Entry 5O5J (electron microscopy, 3.45 A resolution); this record covers chains A and N of the 24 polymer chains in the assembly.

[Chain A]
Molecule: 16S rRNA
Organism: Mycobacterium smegmatis str. MC2 155
Sequence (1528 nucleotides; each row starts with the number of its first residue):
     1 UUUUUGUUUG GAGAGUUUGA UCCUGGCUCA GGACGAACGC UGGCGGCGUG CUUAACACAU
    61 GCAAGUCGAA CGGAAAGGCC CUUUCGGGGG UACUCGAGUG GCGAACGGGU GAGUAACACG
   121 UGGGUGAUCU GCCCUGCACU UUGGGAUAAG CCUGGGAAAC UGGGUCUAAU ACCGAAUACA
   181 CCCUGCUGGU CGCAUGGCCU GGUAGGGGAA AGCUUUUGCG GUGUGGGAUG GGCCCGCGGC
   241 CUAUCAGCUU GUUGGUGGGG UGAUGGCCUA CCAAGGCGAC GACGGGUAGC CGGCCUGAGA
   301 GGGUGACCGG CCACACUGGG ACUGAGAUAC GGCCCAGACU CCUACGGGAG GCAGCAGUGG
   361 GGAAUAUUGC ACAAUGGGCG CAAGCCUGAU GCAGCGACGC CGCGUGAGGG AUGACGGCCU
   421 UCGGGUUGUA AACCUCUUUC AGCACAGACG AAGCGCAAGU GACGGUAUGU GCAGAAGAAG
   481 GACCGGCCAA CUACGUGCCA GCAGCCGCGG UAAUACGUAG GGUCCGAGCG UUGUCCGGAA
   541 UUACUGGGCG UAAAGAGCUC GUAGGUGGUU UGUCGCGUUG UUCGUGAAAA CUCACAGCUU
   601 AACUGUGGGC GUGCGGGCGA UACGGGCAGA CUAGAGUACU GCAGGGGAGA CUGGAAUUCC
   661 UGGUGUAGCG GUGGAAUGCG CAGAUAUCAG GAGGAACACC GGUGGCGAAG GCGGGUCUCU
   721 GGGCAGUAAC UGACGCUGAG GAGCGAAAGC GUGGGGAGCG AACAGGAUUA GAUACCCUGG
   781 UAGUCCACGC CGUAAACGGU GGGUACUAGG UGUGGGUUUC CUUCCUUGGG AUCCGUGCCG
   841 UAGCUAACGC AUUAAGUACC CCGCCUGGGG AGUACGGCCG CAAGGCUAAA ACUCAAAGGA
   901 AUUGACGGGG GCCCGCACAA GCGGCGGAGC AUGUGGAUUA AUUCGAUGCA ACGCGAAGAA
   961 CCUUACCUGG GUUUGACAUG CACAGGACGC CGGCAGAGAU GUCGGUUCCC UUGUGGCCUG
  1021 UGUGCAGGUG GUGCAUGGCU GUCGUCAGCU CGUGUCGUGA GAUGUUGGGU UAAGUCCCGC
  1081 AACGAGCGCA ACCCUUGUCU CAUGUUGCCA GCACGUUAUG GUGGGGACUC GUGAGAGACU
  1141 GCCGGGGUCA ACUCGGAGGA AGGUGGGGAU GACGUCAAGU CAUCAUGCCC CUUAUGUCCA
  1201 GGGCUUCACA CAUGCUACAA UGGCCGGUAC AAAGGGCUGC GAUGCCGUGA GGUGGAGCGA
  1261 AUCCUUUCAA AGCCGGUCUC AGUUCGGAUC GGGGUCUGCA ACUCGACCCC GUGAAGUCGG
  1321 AGUCGCUAGU AAUCGCAGAU CAGCAACGCU GCGGUGAAUA CGUUCCCGGG CCUUGUACAC
  1381 ACCGCCCGUC ACGUCAUGAA AGUCGGUAAC ACCCGAAGCC GGUGGCCUAA CCCUUGUGGA
  1441 GGGAGCCGUC GAAGGUGGGA UCGGCGAUUG GGACGAAGUC GUAACAAGGU AGCCGUACCG
  1501 GAAGGUGCGG CUGGAUCACC UCCUUUCU
Disordered / not traced: 1-6, 1518-1528
Metal / ion sites: Mg2+ site 1 near U17 (its only coordinating residue here); Mg2+ site 2 near G25 (its only coordinating residue here); Mg2+ site 3 near A37 (its only coordinating residue here); Mg2+ site 4 near G42 (its only coordinating residue here); Mg2+ site 5: U52, G111; Mg2+ site 6 near U52 (its only coordinating residue here); Mg2+ site 7 near A57 (its only coordinating residue here); Mg2+ site 8: A63, C386, U387; Mg2+ site 9: U66, G101; Mg2+ site 10 near G96 (its only coordinating residue here); Mg2+ site 11 near G103 (its only coordinating residue here); Mg2+ site 12 near A105 (its only coordinating residue here); 116 more Mg2+ sites not listed

[Chain N]
Protein: 30S ribosomal protein S14 type Z
Organism: Mycobacterium smegmatis str. MC2 155
UniProtKB: A0QSG2 (RS14Z_MYCS2); residue numbers follow UniProt; this construct covers 1-61
Amino-acid sequence (61 residues; row label = number of the first residue in the row):
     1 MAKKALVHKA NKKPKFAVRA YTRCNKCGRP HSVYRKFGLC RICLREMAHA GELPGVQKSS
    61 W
Disordered / not traced: 1
Metal / ion sites: Zn2+: Cys24, Cys27, Cys40, Cys43
UniProt features mapped onto this chain:
  - binding site (Zn(2+)): Cys24, Cys27, Cys40, Cys43

[How chain A and chain N interact]
Pairs across the interface - 72 pairs, chain A then chain N:
  G955(A) with Arg29(N), hydrogen bond to the phosphate; Arg41(N), hydrogen bond to the phosphate
  A956(A) with Arg29(N), salt bridge to the phosphate; His31(N), hydrogen bond to the sugar; Ser32(N), phosphate contact; Arg41(N), salt bridge to the phosphate
  A957(A) with Ser32(N), sugar contact; Tyr34(N), base contact
  G958(A) with His31(N), phosphate contact; Ser32(N), hydrogen bond to the phosphate
  C961(A) with Val18(N), hydrogen bond to the base; Arg19(N), hydrogen bond to the base
  C962(A) with Val18(N), base contact; Arg19(N), hydrogen bond to the sugar; Tyr21(N), sugar contact
  U963(A) with Leu6(N), phosphate contact; Lys9(N), salt bridge to the phosphate; Tyr21(N), sugar contact; Arg23(N), hydrogen bond to the phosphate; Pro30(N), sugar contact
  U964(A) with Leu6(N), sugar contact; Arg23(N), salt bridge to the phosphate; Pro30(N), phosphate contact
  A965(A) with Lys3(N), salt bridge to the phosphate
  A976(A) with His8(N), sugar contact; Lys12(N), hydrogen bond to the sugar
  C977(A) with Lys4(N), base contact; His8(N), sugar contact
  G998(A) with Lys15(N), sugar contact
  A1026(A) with Lys4(N), phosphate contact
  G1027(A) with Lys4(N), salt bridge to the phosphate
  G1028(A) with Ala2(N), phosphate contact; Lys3(N), phosphate contact; Lys4(N), hydrogen bond to the phosphate
  U1029(A) with Ala2(N), base contact; Lys3(N), hydrogen bond to the sugar
  C1039(A) with Arg45(N), phosphate contact
  U1040(A) with Arg45(N), salt bridge to the phosphate
  C1094(A) with Ser60(N), hydrogen bond to the sugar
  U1095(A) with Trp61(N), sugar contact
  G1167(A) with Trp61(N), hydrogen bond to the base
  G1168(A) with Ser60(N), base contact; Trp61(N), hydrogen bond to the sugar
  A1169(A) with Lys58(N), hydrogen bond to the phosphate; Ser60(N), hydrogen bond to the sugar
  U1170(A) with Lys58(N), salt bridge to the phosphate
  U1183(A) with Cys27(N), hydrogen bond to the sugar; Arg29(N), hydrogen bond to the sugar; Ile42(N), base contact
  C1184(A) with Ala2(N), hydrogen bond to the phosphate
  U1197(A) with Lys3(N), phosphate contact; Ala5(N), phosphate contact
  C1198(A) with Ala5(N), phosphate contact; Lys9(N), salt bridge to the phosphate
  C1199(A) with Lys9(N), salt bridge to the phosphate; Lys15(N), phosphate contact
  A1200(A) with Lys15(N), salt bridge to the phosphate; Arg19(N), salt bridge to the phosphate
  G1298(A) with Val18(N), phosphate contact
  C1299(A) with Phe16(N), stacking on the base; Ala17(N), hydrogen bond to the phosphate; Val18(N), phosphate contact; Arg19(N), base contact
  A1339(A) with Tyr34(N), sugar contact
  U1340(A) with Val33(N), sugar contact; Tyr34(N), phosphate contact; Arg35(N), hydrogen bond to the phosphate
  C1341(A) with Thr22(N), hydrogen bond to the phosphate; Arg35(N), salt bridge to the phosphate
  A1342(A) with Arg35(N), salt bridge to the phosphate
  G1351(A) with Trp61(N), phosphate contact
  C1352(A) with Trp61(N), hydrogen bond to the phosphate
Other interface residues (no listed pair), chain A (41 interface residues in all): A959, A999, A1300
Other interface residues (no listed pair), chain N (34 interface residues in all): Lys36, Cys43, Glu46, Ser59

[Summary]
Chain A and chain N form an interface of 41 and 34 residues respectively; the contacts include 23 hydrogen
bonds, 14 salt bridges and 1 aromatic stacking contact. Polar pairs include C961(A)-Val18(N), C961(A)-Arg19(N)
and G1167(A)-Trp61(N). Curated annotation (UniProt) lists 4 Zn2+-binding residues on chain N.
Chain A is 16S rRNA and chain N is 30S ribosomal protein S14 type Z, both from Mycobacterium smegmatis str.
MC2 155; the structure, Structure of the 30S small ribosomal subunit from Mycobacterium smegmatis, was
determined by electron microscopy, deposited together with 5O60 and 5O61.
